5O1U - chains A and B; structure by X-ray diffraction, 1.90 A resolution.

== Chain A (and B) ==
Protein: Phosphodiesterase
Source organism: Thermotoga maritima (strain ATCC 43589 / MSB8 / DSM 3109 / JCM 10099)
Notes: chain B of this document is another copy of the same molecule, construct and numbering; everything in this record applies to it too
UniProt: Q9X1T1 (Q9X1T1_THEMA); numbering as in UniProt (aligned over 1-333)
Amino-acid sequence (338 residues; numbered -4 to 333; the number before each row is that of its first residue; numbers below 1 keep their minus sign (Gly-4 is residue -4)):
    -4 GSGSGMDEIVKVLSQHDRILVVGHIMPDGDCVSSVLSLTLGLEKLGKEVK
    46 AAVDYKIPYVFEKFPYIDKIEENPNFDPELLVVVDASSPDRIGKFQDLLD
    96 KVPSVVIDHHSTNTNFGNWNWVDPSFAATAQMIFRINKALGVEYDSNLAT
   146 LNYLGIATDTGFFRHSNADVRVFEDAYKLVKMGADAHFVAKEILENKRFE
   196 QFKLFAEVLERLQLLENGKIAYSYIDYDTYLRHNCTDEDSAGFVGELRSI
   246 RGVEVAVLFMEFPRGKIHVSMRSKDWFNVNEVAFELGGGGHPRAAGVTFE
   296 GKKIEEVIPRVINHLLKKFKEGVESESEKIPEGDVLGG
Disordered / not traced: -4 to -2, 318-333 (chain B: -4 to -2, 320-333)
Construct notes: expression tag (-4 to 0)
Bound ions: Mn2+ site 1: His19, Asp23, Asp80; Mn2+ site 2: Asp25, Asp80, His104, Asp154; Mn2+ site 3: His105, His286 (together with adenosine monophosphate)
Residues lining bound ligands: adenosine monophosphate (AMP): Asp23, Ser82, Arg86, His105, His263, Ser265, Met266, Arg267, Gly283, Gly284, Gly285, His286, Ala289, Ala290, Gly291, Val292, Thr293

== Chain A / chain B interface ==
Pairs across the interface - 75 pairs, chain A then chain B:
  Tyr54(A) with Arg246(B)
  Tyr148(A) with Phe158(B); Phe168(B)
  Gly156(A) with Arg159(B)
  Phe157(A) with Phe157(B); Arg159(B), hydrogen bond (backbone-side chain)
  Phe158(A) with Phe158(B), hydrophobic
  Arg159(A) with Arg159(B); His182(B); Ala185(B); Leu189(B); Glu190(B), salt bridge
  His160(A) with His182(B)
  Ser161(A) with His182(B)
  Val165(A) with Tyr172(B), hydrophobic; Val175(B), hydrophobic; Lys176(B)
  Phe168(A) with Tyr148(B); Tyr172(B), hydrophobic; Val175(B), hydrophobic; Ala181(B), hydrophobic
  Glu169(A) with Tyr172(B), hydrogen bond
  Ala171(A) with Phe168(B), hydrophobic
  Tyr172(A) with Val165(B), hydrophobic; Phe168(B), hydrophobic; Glu169(B), hydrogen bond
  Val175(A) with Val165(B), hydrophobic; Phe168(B), hydrophobic
  Lys176(A) with Val165(B)
  Ala181(A) with Phe168(B), hydrophobic
  His182(A) with Arg159(B), hydrogen bond (side chain-backbone); His160(B); Ser161(B), hydrogen bond (side chain-backbone); Lys269(B), hydrogen bond (side chain-backbone)
  Ala185(A) with Arg159(B)
  Lys186(A) with Lys269(B), hydrogen bond (side chain-backbone); Asp270(B), salt bridge
  Leu189(A) with Arg159(B); Ser244(B)
  Glu190(A) with Arg243(B), salt bridge; Ser244(B); Lys269(B), hydrogen bond (backbone-side chain)
  Asn191(A) with Ser244(B), hydrogen bond (backbone-backbone); Arg246(B), hydrogen bond (backbone-side chain)
  Lys192(A) with Glu241(B), salt bridge; Ser244(B), hydrogen bond (backbone-backbone); Ile245(B); Arg246(B), hydrogen bond (backbone-backbone)
  Arg193(A) with Arg246(B)
  Phe194(A) with Leu207(B), hydrophobic; Ile245(B), hydrophobic
  Phe197(A) with Phe200(B), hydrophobic; Leu204(B), hydrophobic; Ile245(B), hydrophobic
  Phe200(A) with Phe197(B), hydrophobic
  Leu204(A) with Phe197(B), hydrophobic
  Leu207(A) with Phe194(B), hydrophobic
  Glu241(A) with Lys192(B), salt bridge; Phe197(B)
  Arg243(A) with Glu190(B), salt bridge
  Ser244(A) with Leu189(B); Glu190(B); Asn191(B), hydrogen bond (backbone-backbone); Lys192(B), hydrogen bond (backbone-backbone)
  Ile245(A) with Lys192(B); Phe197(B), hydrophobic
  Arg246(A) with Tyr54(B); Asn191(B), hydrogen bond; Lys192(B), hydrogen bond (backbone-backbone); Arg193(B)
  Lys269(A) with His182(B), hydrogen bond (backbone-side chain); Lys186(B); Glu190(B), hydrogen bond (side chain-backbone)
  Asp270(A) with His182(B); Lys186(B), salt bridge
Also at the interface, not in a pair above, chain A (38 interface residues in all): Ala163, Asp164
Also at the interface, not in a pair above, chain B (39 interface residues in all): Ala163, Asp164, Ala171, Lys198, Leu209

== Summary ==
Chain A and chain B form an interface of 38 and 39 residues respectively; the contacts include 18 hydrogen
bonds and 7 salt bridges. Polar contacts include Arg159(A)-Glu190(B), Lys186(A)-Asp270(B) and
Glu190(A)-Arg243(B). Bound to chain A: adenosine monophosphate.
Both chains are Phosphodiesterase (Thermotoga maritima (strain ATCC 43589 / MSB8 / DSM 3109 / JCM 10099)).
Entry 5O1U (Structure of wildtype T.maritima PDE (TM1595) with AMP and Mn2+) was determined by X-ray
diffraction together with 5O25, 5O58 and 5O7F from the same study.
